Entry 7EEP (electron microscopy, 3.75 A resolution); this record covers chains A and C of the 24 polymer chains in the assembly.

== Chain A (and C) ==
Name: Pam1 portal proteins
Notes: chain C of this document is another copy of the same molecule, construct and numbering; everything in this record applies to it too
Chain sequence (596 residues; each row starts with the number of its first residue):
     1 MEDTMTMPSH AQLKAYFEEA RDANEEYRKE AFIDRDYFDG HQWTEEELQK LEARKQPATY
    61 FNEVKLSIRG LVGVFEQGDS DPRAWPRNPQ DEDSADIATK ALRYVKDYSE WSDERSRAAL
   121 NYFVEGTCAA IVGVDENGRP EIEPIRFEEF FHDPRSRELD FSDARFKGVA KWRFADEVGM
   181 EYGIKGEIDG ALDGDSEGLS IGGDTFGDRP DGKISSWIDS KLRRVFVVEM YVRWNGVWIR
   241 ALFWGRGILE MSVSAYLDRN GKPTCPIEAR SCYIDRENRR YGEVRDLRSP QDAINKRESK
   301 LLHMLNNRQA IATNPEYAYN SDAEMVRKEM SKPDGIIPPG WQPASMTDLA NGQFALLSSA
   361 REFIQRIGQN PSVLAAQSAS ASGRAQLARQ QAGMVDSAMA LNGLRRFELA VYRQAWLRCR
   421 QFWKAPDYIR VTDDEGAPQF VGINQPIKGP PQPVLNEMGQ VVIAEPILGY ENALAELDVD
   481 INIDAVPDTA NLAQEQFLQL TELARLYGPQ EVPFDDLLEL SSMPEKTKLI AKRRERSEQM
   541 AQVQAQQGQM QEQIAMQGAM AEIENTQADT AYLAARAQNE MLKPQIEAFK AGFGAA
Not modelled in the structure: 1-3, 189-219, 376-383, 445-463, 591-596
Reported in the primary citation:
  - conformationally variable residues (order/disorder transition): Q445 to I463

== Interface between chain A and chain C ==
Contacting residue pairs (7; chain A residue first):
  A490(A) - W85(C)  hydrophobic
  N491(A) - P86(C)  hydrogen bond (side chain-backbone)
  N491(A) - R87(C)
  P524(A) - R83(C)
  E525(A) - K100(C)  salt bridge
  K526(A) - D93(C)
  K528(A) - D434(C)  salt bridge
Interface residues without a listed pair, chain A (11 interface residues in all): L492, A493, S522, M523, T527
Interface residues without a listed pair, chain C (8 interface residues in all): P89

== In short ==
11 residues of chain A face 8 of chain C across their interface; the contacts include 1 hydrogen bond and 2
salt bridges. Polar pairs include E525(A)-K100(C), K528(A)-D434(C) and N491(A)-P86(C). The paper reports
conformational variability at Q445(A).
Chain A and chain C are both Pam1 portal proteins; the structure, Cyanophage Pam1 portal-adaptor complex, was
determined by electron microscopy (same publication as 7EEA, 7EEL and 7EEQ).
